Entry 6E63 (X-ray diffraction, 2.60 A resolution); this record covers chains P and L of the 3 polymer chains in the assembly.

# Chain P
Name: Pf48/45
From: Plasmodium falciparum
UniProtKB: A8QVT1 (A8QVT1_PLAFA); residues 291-428 here correspond to UniProt positions 284-421 (UniProt number = residue number - 7)
Sequence (138 residues; each row starts with the number of its first residue):
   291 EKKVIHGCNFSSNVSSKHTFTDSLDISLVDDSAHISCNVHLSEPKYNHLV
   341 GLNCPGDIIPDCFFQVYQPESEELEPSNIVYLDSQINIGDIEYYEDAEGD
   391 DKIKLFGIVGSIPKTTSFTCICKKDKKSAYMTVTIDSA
Disordered / not traced: 291-292, 359-364, 427-428
Cystine bridges: Cys298-Cys327, Cys344-Cys412, Cys352-Cys410
Reported in the primary citation:
  - mutagenesis - S301A/S305A, S305A: decreased expression

# Chain L
Name: TB31F Fab light chain
From: Homo sapiens
Notes: antibody fragment or engineered binder
Sequence (215 residues; row label = number of the first residue in the row; note: 1 number in that range is skipped by the numbering (no residue carries it; nothing is unmodelled there); a row labelled like 27A-27B holds insertion residues (27A, then the next letters in order)):
     1 NFMLTQPHS
    11 VSESPGKTVTISCTRST
27A-27B GN
    28 IGSNYVSWYQQRPGSSPTTVIYRDDQRPSGVPDRFSGSI
66A-66B DR
    67 SSNSASLTISGLKTEDEADYYCHSYSTGMYIFGGGTKLTV
  106A L
   107 GQPKAAPSVTLFPPSSEELQANKATLVCLISDFYPGAVTVAWKADSSPVK
   157 AGVETTTPSKQSNNKYAASSYLSLTPEQWKSHRSYSCQVTHEGSTVEKTV
   207 APTEC
Cystine bridges: Cys23-Cys88, Cys134-Cys193

# How chain P and chain L interact
Contacting residue pairs (14; chain P residue first):
  Asp321(P) - Gly29(L)
  Ser322(P) - Tyr32(L)  hydrogen bond
  Ser322(P) - Arg50(L)
  Pro345(P) - Thr93(L)
  Gly346(P) - Thr93(L)
  Asp347(P) - Tyr91(L)  hydrogen bond
  Lys414(P) - Thr93(L)
  Asp415(P) - Ser30(L)
  Asp415(P) - Asn31(L)  hydrogen bond
  Lys416(P) - Gly29(L)  hydrogen bond (side chain-backbone)
  Lys416(P) - Ser30(L)  hydrogen bond (backbone-backbone)
  Lys416(P) - Asn31(L)
  Lys416(P) - Tyr32(L)
  Lys416(P) - Asp51(L)  salt bridge
Also at the interface, not in a pair above, chain P (9 interface residues in all): Lys392
Also at the interface, not in a pair above, chain L (9 interface residues in all): Arg66B

# Summary
The chain P/chain L interface involves 9 residues from each chain, with 5 hydrogen bonds and 1 salt bridge.
Among the polar pairs are Lys416(P)-Asp51(L), Ser322(P)-Tyr32(L) and Asp347(P)-Tyr91(L). From the paper:
S301A/S305A and S305A of chain P reduce expression.
Here chain P is Pf48/45 (Plasmodium falciparum) and chain L is TB31F Fab light chain (Homo sapiens). Entry
6E63 (Crystal structure of malaria transmission-blocking antigen Pfs48/45 6C in complex with antibody TB31F)
was determined by X-ray diffraction, deposited together with 6E64 and 6E65.
